Entry 8D1R (X-ray diffraction, 2.19 A resolution); this record covers chain A.

[Chain A]
Protein: N-acetyltransferase Eis
Source organism: Mycobacterium tuberculosis H37Rv
Notes: EC 2.3.1.-
UniProt: P9WFK7 (EIS_MYCTU); residues 1-402 here = UniProt positions 1-402
Amino-acid sequence (422 residues; each row starts with the number of its first residue; numbers below 1 keep their minus sign (Met-19 is residue -19)):
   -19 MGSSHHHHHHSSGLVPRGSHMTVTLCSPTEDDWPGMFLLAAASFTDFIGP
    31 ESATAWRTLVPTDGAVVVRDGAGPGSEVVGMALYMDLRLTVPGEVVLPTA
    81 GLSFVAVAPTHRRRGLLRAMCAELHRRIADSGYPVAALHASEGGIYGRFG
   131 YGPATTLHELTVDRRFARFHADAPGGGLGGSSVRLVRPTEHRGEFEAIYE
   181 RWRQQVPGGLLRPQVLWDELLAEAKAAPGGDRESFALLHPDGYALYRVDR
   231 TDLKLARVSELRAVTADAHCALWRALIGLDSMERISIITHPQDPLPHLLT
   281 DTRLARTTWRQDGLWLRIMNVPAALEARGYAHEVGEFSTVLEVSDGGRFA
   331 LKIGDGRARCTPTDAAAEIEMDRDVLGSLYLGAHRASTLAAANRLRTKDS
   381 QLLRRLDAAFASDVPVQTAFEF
Unresolved in the structure: -19 to 2, 52-55
Construct notes: initiating methionine (-19); expression tag (-18 to 0); engineered mutation Ala204 (Cys in P9WFK7)
Small-molecule neighbours: PVF (1-{3-[(4-chlorophenyl)methoxy]phenyl}methanamine): Trp13, Asp26, Ile28, Ala33, Trp36, Arg37, Val40, Leu63, Met65, Ser83, Phe84, Glu401, Phe402

[In short]
Chain A binds compound PVF.
Chain A is N-acetyltransferase Eis (Mycobacterium tuberculosis H37Rv); the structure, Crystal structure of
acetyltransferase Eis from Mycobacterium tuberculosis in complex with inhibitor SGT520, was determined by
X-ray diffraction (same publication as 8D25).
